Entry 8EHI (electron microscopy, 5.50 A resolution (low resolution: residue-level contacts below are approximate; hydrogen-bond / salt-bridge calls are withheld)); this record covers chains A and J of the 8 polymer chains in the assembly.

== Chain A ==
Molecule: non-template DNA
Sequence (32 nucleotides; row label = number of the first residue in the row):
     1 GCGTCCTATCGATCTTCGGAAGAGATTCAGAG
Disordered / not traced: 1, 8-14, 32

== Chain J ==
Protein: DNA-directed RNA polymerase subunit beta'
From: Escherichia coli
Notes: EC 2.7.7.6
UniProt: C3SIA2 (C3SIA2_ECOLX); numbering as in UniProt (aligned over 2-1407)
Amino-acid sequence (1407 residues; each row starts with the number of its first residue):
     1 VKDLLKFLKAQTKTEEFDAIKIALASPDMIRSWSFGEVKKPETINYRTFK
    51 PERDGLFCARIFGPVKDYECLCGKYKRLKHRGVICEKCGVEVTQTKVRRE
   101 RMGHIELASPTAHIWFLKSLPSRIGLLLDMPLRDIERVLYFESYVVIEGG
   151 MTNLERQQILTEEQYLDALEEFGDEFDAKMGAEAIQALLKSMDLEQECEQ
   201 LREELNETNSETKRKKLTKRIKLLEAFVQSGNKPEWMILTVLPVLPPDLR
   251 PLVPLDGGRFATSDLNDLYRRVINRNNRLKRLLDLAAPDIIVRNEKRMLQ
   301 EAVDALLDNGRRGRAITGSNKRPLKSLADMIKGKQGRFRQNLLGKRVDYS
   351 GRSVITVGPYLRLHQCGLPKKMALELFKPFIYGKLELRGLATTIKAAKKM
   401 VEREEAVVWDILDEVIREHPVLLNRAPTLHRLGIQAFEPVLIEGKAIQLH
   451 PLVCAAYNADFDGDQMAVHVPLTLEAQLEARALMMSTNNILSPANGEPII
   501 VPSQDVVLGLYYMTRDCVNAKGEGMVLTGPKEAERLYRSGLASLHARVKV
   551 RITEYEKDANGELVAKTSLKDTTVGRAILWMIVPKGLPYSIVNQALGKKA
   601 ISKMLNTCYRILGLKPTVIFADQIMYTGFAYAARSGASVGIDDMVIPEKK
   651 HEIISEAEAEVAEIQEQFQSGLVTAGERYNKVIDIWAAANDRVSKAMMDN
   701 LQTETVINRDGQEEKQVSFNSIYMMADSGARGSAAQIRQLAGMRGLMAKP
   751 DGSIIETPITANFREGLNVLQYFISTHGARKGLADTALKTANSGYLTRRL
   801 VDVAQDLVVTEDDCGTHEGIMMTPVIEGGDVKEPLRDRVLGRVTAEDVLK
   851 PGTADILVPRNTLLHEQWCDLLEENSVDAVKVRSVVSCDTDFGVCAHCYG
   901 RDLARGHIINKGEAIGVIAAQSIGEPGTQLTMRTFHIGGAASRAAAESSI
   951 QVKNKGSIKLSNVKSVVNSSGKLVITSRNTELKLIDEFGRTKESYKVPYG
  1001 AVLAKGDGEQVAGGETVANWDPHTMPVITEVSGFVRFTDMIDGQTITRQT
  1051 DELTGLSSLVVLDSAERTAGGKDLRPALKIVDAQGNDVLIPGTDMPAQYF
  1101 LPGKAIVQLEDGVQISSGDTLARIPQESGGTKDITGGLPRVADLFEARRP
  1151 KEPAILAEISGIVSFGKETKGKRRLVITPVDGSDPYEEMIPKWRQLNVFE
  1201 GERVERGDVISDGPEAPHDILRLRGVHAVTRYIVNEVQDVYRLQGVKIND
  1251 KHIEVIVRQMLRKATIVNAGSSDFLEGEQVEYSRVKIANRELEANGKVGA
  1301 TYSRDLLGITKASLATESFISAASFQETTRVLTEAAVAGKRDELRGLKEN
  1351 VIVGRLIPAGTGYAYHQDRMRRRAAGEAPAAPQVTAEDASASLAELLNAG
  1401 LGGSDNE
Disordered / not traced: 1-15, 934-947, 1127-1133, 1374-1407
Sequence notes: expression tag (1)
Bound ions: Zn2+ site 1: Cys-70, Cys-72, Cys-85, Cys-88; Mg2+: Asp-460, Asp-462; Zn2+ site 2: Cys-814, Cys-888, Cys-895, Cys-898

== Chain A / chain J interface ==
Pairs across the interface (14; chain A residue first):
  DG3(A) with Arg-47(J)
  DT4(A) with Arg-47(J)
  DT7(A) with Asn-274(J); Arg-275(J)
  DA20(A) with Arg-1148(J)
  DA21(A) with Arg-1148(J)
  DG22(A) with Lys-1311(J)
  DA23(A) with Leu-120(J); Arg-1330(J)
  DG24(A) with Lys-219(J)
  DA25(A) with Pro-131(J); Arg-133(J)
  DG30(A) with Lys-1170(J)
  DA31(A) with Lys-1170(J)
Other interface residues (no listed pair), chain J (14 interface residues in all): Pro-121, Leu-132, Arg-278

== In short ==
11 residues of chain A and 14 residues of chain J are in contact. Cys-70(J), Cys-72(J), Cys-85(J) and
Cys-88(J) form the Zn2+ site 1. Asp-460(J) and Asp-462(J) coordinate Mg2+.
Chain A is non-template DNA and chain J is DNA-directed RNA polymerase subunit beta' (Escherichia coli); the
structure, Cryo-EM structure of his-elemental paused elongation complex with an unfolded TL (2), was
determined by electron microscopy, deposited together with 8EG7, 8EG8, 8EGB, 8EH8, 8EH9, 8EHA and 8EHF.
